6CSH - chains A and B of the 3 polymer chains in the assembly; structure by electron microscopy, 2.90 A resolution.

== Chain A ==
Name: viral protein 1
From: Enterovirus D68
UniProt: A0A097BW12 (A0A097BW12_9ENTO); residues 1-297 here correspond to UniProt positions 565-861 (UniProt number = residue number + 564)
Amino-acid sequence (297 residues; row label = number of the first residue in the row):
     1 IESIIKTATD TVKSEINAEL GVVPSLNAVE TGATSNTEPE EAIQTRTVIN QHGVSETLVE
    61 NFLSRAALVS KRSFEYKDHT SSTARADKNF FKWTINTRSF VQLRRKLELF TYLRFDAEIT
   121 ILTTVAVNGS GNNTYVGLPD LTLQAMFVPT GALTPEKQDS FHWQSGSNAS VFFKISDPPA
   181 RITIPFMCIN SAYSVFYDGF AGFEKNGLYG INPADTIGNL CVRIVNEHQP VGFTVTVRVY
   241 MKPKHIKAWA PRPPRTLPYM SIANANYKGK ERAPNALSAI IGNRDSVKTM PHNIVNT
Unresolved in the structure: 1-51, 79-86, 129-136, 270-297

== Chain B ==
Name: viral protein 3
From: Enterovirus D68
UniProt: A0A097BW12 (A0A097BW12_9ENTO); residues 1-247 here correspond to UniProt positions 318-564 (UniProt number = residue number + 317)
Amino-acid sequence (247 residues; numbered 1 to 247; the number before each row is that of its first residue):
     1 GVPTYLLPGS GQFLTTDDHS SAPALPCFNP TPEMHIPGQV RNMLEVVQVE SMMEINNTES
    61 AVGMERLKVD ISALTDVDQL LFNIPLDIQL DGPLRNTLVG NISRYYTHWS GSLEMTFMFC
   121 GSFMAAGKLI LCYTPPGGSC PTTRETAMLG THIVWDFGLQ SSVTLIIPWI SGSHYRMFNN
   181 DAKSTNANVG YVTCFMQTNL IVPSESSDTC SLIGFIAAKD DFSLRLMRDS PDIGQLDHLH
   241 AAEAAYQ
Unresolved in the structure: 178-184, 235-238, 242-244, 247

== How chain A and chain B interact ==
Pairs across the interface (101):
  Val54(A) - Asn42(B)  hydrogen bond (backbone-side chain)
  Val54(A) - Leu44(B)  hydrophobic
  Glu56(A) - Tyr106(B)  hydrogen bond (backbone-side chain)
  Glu56(A) - Arg225(B)
  Glu56(A) - Leu226(B)  hydrogen bond (side chain-backbone)
  Glu56(A) - Met227(B)
  Thr57(A) - Asn42(B)  hydrogen bond
  Thr57(A) - Met43(B)  hydrogen bond (backbone-backbone)
  Thr57(A) - Leu44(B)
  Thr57(A) - Tyr106(B)
  Thr57(A) - Leu224(B)
  Leu58(A) - Arg41(B)
  Leu58(A) - Asn42(B)
  Val59(A) - Val40(B)
  Val59(A) - Arg41(B)
  Val59(A) - Asn42(B)
  Phe62(A) - Met43(B)  hydrophobic
  Phe62(A) - Tyr105(B)  hydrophobic
  Phe62(A) - Tyr106(B)
  Phe62(A) - Met227(B)
  Ala66(A) - Thr15(B)
  Ser70(A) - Tyr246(B)  hydrogen bond
  Lys71(A) - Tyr246(B)
  Arg72(A) - Tyr246(B)
  Asp87(A) - Tyr246(B)
  Phe91(A) - Tyr246(B)  hydrophobic
  Lys92(A) - Ala245(B)
  Lys92(A) - Tyr246(B)
  Trp93(A) - Ala245(B)
  Trp93(A) - Tyr246(B)
  Thr94(A) - Ala245(B)  hydrogen bond (backbone-backbone)
  Arg98(A) - Leu239(B)
  Ser99(A) - Leu239(B)
  Val101(A) - Ile233(B)  hydrophobic
  Val101(A) - Gly234(B)
  Val101(A) - Leu239(B)  hydrophobic
  Gln102(A) - Asp229(B)
  Gln102(A) - Ser230(B)
  Gln102(A) - Ile233(B)
  Arg105(A) - Asn101(B)
  Arg105(A) - Tyr105(B)  hydrogen bond
  Arg105(A) - Ser230(B)
  Arg105(A) - Asp232(B)  salt bridge
  Arg105(A) - Ile233(B)
  Lys106(A) - Tyr105(B)
  Lys106(A) - Met227(B)
  Leu109(A) - Ile102(B)  hydrophobic
  Phe110(A) - Val40(B)  hydrophobic
  Phe110(A) - Met43(B)  hydrophobic
  Tyr112(A) - Ile36(B)  hydrophobic
  Arg114(A) - Thr31(B)  hydrogen bond (side chain-backbone)
  Arg114(A) - Pro32(B)
  Arg114(A) - Glu33(B)  salt bridge
  Glu118(A) - His19(B)
  Glu118(A) - Ser21(B)
  Thr120(A) - Phe13(B)
  Ala169(A) - Ala24(B)
  Ala169(A) - Leu25(B)  hydrophobic
  Pro178(A) - Gly11(B)
  Pro179(A) - Phe13(B)  hydrophobic
  Arg181(A) - Phe13(B)
  Arg181(A) - Asp17(B)  salt bridge
  Arg181(A) - Ser21(B)
  Ile182(A) - Ala22(B)
  Ile182(A) - Ala24(B)  hydrophobic
  Thr183(A) - Ser21(B)  hydrogen bond
  Thr183(A) - Ala22(B)  hydrogen bond (backbone-backbone)
  Thr183(A) - Pro23(B)
  Thr183(A) - Ala24(B)  hydrogen bond (backbone-backbone)
  Pro185(A) - Phe28(B)  hydrophobic
  Phe186(A) - Phe28(B)
  Phe186(A) - Pro30(B)
  Met187(A) - Phe28(B)  hydrophobic
  Cys188(A) - Thr31(B)  hydrogen bond (backbone-side chain)
  Ile189(A) - Thr31(B)  hydrogen bond (backbone-side chain)
  Asn190(A) - Thr31(B)
  Ser191(A) - Pro32(B)  hydrogen bond (side chain-backbone)
  Ser191(A) - Met34(B)  hydrogen bond (side chain-backbone)
  Ala192(A) - Ile36(B)  hydrophobic
  Tyr240(A) - Phe13(B)  hydrophobic
  Lys242(A) - Asp17(B)  hydrogen bond (side chain-backbone)
  Lys242(A) - Asp18(B)
  Lys247(A) - Glu33(B)
  Lys247(A) - Gln39(B)
  Ala248(A) - Gln39(B)
  Ala248(A) - Val40(B)  hydrogen bond (backbone-backbone)
  Trp249(A) - Ile36(B)  hydrogen bond (side chain-backbone)
  Trp249(A) - Gly38(B)
  Trp249(A) - Gln39(B)
  Ala250(A) - Gly38(B)  hydrogen bond (backbone-backbone)
  Pro251(A) - Val40(B)
  Pro251(A) - Val46(B)  hydrophobic
  Pro254(A) - Asn101(B)
  Thr256(A) - Asn96(B)
  Tyr259(A) - Leu239(B)  hydrophobic
  Met260(A) - His240(B)
  Ser261(A) - His240(B)  hydrogen bond (side chain-backbone)
  Ser261(A) - Ala241(B)
  Ile262(A) - Leu239(B)  hydrophobic
  Ile262(A) - His240(B)  hydrogen bond (backbone-backbone)
  Ile262(A) - Ala241(B)
Other interface residues (no listed pair), chain A (64 interface residues in all): Gly53, Asn61, Arg65, Val69, Leu122, Phe147, Pro149, Lys244, Leu257, Pro258
Other interface residues (no listed pair), chain B (49 interface residues in all): Thr16, Pro37, Leu98, Ser223

== Overview ==
Chain A and chain B form an interface of 64 and 49 residues respectively, with 22 hydrogen bonds and 3 salt
bridges. Polar contacts include Arg105(A)-Asp232(B), Arg114(A)-Glu33(B) and Arg181(A)-Asp17(B).
Here chain A is viral protein 1 and chain B is viral protein 3, both from Enterovirus D68. Entry 6CSH (CryoEM
structure of human enterovirus D68 emptied particle (pH 5.5 and 33 degrees Celsius)) was determined by
electron microscopy (same publication as 6CRP, 6CRR, 6CRS, 6CRU, 6CS3, 6CS4 and 5 further entries).
